PDB entry 9GCC | X-ray diffraction, 1.79 A resolution | chain AAA

Chain AAA:
Molecule: Chymase
From: Homo sapiens
Notes: EC 3.4.21.39
UniProt: P23946 (CMA1_HUMAN); the construct lacks a stretch of the UniProt sequence and is renumbered around it, so the offset changes along the chain: 16-36 = UniProt 22-42; 37-61 = UniProt 46-70; 63-75 = UniProt 71-83; 77-79 = UniProt 84-86; 7 more segments
Chain sequence (226 residues; each row starts with the number of its first residue; note: 11 numbers in that range are skipped by the numbering (no residue carries them; nothing is unmodelled there); a row labelled like 36A-36C holds insertion residues (36A, then the next letters in order)):
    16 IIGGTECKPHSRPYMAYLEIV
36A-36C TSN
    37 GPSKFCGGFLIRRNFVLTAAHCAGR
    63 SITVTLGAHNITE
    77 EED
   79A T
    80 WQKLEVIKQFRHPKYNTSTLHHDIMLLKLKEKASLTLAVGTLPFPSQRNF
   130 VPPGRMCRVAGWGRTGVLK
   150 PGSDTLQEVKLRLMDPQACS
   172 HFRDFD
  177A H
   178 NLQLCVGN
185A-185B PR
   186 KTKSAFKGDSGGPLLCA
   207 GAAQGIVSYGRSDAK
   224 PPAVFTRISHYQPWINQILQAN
Unresolved in the structure: 122-132
Construct notes: engineered mutation Arg127 (Phe135 in P23946), Ala208 (Val212 in P23946), Gln235 (Arg237 in P23946)
Cystine bridges: Cys42-Cys58, Cys136-Cys201, Cys168-Cys182
Glycans and other covalent adducts: N-acetylglucosamine (NAG) linked to Asn72, Asn95
Metal / ion sites: Zn2+: His25, Glu78, Glu84, Lys109
Residues lining bound ligands: A1IJ0 (1-(1,3-dimethyl-2-oxidanylidene-benzimidazol-5-yl)-3-[[2-methyl-3-(trifluoromethyl)phenyl]methyl]-2,4-bis(oxidanylidene)pyrimidine-5-carboxylic acid): Ser97, Thr98, Leu99, Phe173, Ser189, Ala190, Phe191, Lys192, Asp194, Ser195, Val213, Ser214, Tyr215, Gly216, Arg217, Ser218, Ala226, Val227

In short:
Bound to chain AAA: compound A1IJ0. Covalently linked N-acetylglucosamine: at Asn72 and Asn95. His25, Glu78,
Glu84 and Lys109 coordinate Zn2+.
Chain AAA is Chymase (Homo sapiens); the structure, Crystal structure of human chymase in complex with
compound47, was determined by X-ray diffraction, deposited together with 9GBH, 9GC1, 9GC9 and 9GCD.
